Entry 1F0N (X-ray diffraction, 1.80 A resolution); this record covers chain A.

Chain A:
Name: Antigen 85B
Source organism: Mycobacterium tuberculosis
UniProtKB: P31952 (A85B_MYCTU); residues 1-285 here correspond to UniProt positions 41-325 (UniProt number = residue number + 40)
Chain sequence (285 residues; each row starts with the number of its first residue):
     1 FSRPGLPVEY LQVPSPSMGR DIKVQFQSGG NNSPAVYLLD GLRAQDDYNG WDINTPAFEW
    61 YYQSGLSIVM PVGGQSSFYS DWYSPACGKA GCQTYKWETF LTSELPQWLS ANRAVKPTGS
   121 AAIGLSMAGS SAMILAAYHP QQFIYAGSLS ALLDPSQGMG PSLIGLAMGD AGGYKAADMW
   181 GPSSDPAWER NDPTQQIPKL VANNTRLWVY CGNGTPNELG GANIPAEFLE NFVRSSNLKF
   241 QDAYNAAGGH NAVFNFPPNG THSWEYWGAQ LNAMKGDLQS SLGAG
Disordered / not traced: 1
Cystine bridges: Cys87-Cys92
Reported in the primary citation:
  - catalytic residues: Ser126
  - binding site for (4S)-2-methyl-2,4-pentanediol: Ser126, His139, Gln141
  - binding site for 2-(N-morpholino)-ethanesulfonic acid: Arg206, Asn251
  - interface residues: Gly5
  - catalytic residues: His262 (proposed by the authors, not directly observed)

Summary:
From the paper: catalytic residues Ser126 and His262; a binding site for (4S)-2-methyl-2,4-pentanediol at
Ser126, His139 and Gln141.
Chain A is Antigen 85B (Mycobacterium tuberculosis); the structure, Mycobacterium tuberculosis antigen 85B,
was determined by X-ray diffraction together with 1F0P from the same study.
